3J9F - chains 3 and 7 of the 7 polymer chains in the assembly; structure by electron microscopy, 9.00 A resolution (very low resolution: no residue pairs are listed; an interface is given only as per-side residue counts).

Chain 3:
Protein: Protein VP3
Organism: Human poliovirus 1 Mahoney
UniProtKB: P03300 (POLG_POL1M); residues 1-238 here correspond to UniProt positions 342-579 (UniProt number = residue number + 341)
Chain sequence (238 residues; row label = number of the first residue in the row):
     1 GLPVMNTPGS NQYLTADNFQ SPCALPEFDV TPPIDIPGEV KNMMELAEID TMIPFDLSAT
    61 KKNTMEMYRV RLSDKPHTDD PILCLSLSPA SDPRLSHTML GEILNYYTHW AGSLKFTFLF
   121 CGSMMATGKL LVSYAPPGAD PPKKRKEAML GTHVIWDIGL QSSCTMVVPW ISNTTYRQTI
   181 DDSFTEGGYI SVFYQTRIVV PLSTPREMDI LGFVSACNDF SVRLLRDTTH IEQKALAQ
Unresolved in the structure: 236-238
Differences from the reference sequence: conflict S123 (Phe464 in P03300)
Curated features (UniProtKB/Swiss-Prot):
  - site: Q238 (Cleavage)

Chain 7:
Protein: Poliovirus receptor
Organism: Homo sapiens
UniProtKB: P15151 (PVR_HUMAN); residue numbers follow UniProt; this construct covers 28-143
Chain sequence (116 residues; each row starts with the number of its first residue):
    28 DVVVQAPTQV PGFLGDSVTL PCYLQVPNME VTHVSQLTWA RHGESGSMAV FHQTQGPSYS
    88 ESKRLEFVAA RLGAELRNAS LRMFGLRVED EGNYTCLFVT FPQGSRSVDI WLRVLA
Disulfide bonds: C49-C123
Covalent attachments: N-acetylglucosamine (NAG) linked to N105; glycan linked to N120

Chain 3 / chain 7 interface:
At this resolution (9 A) residue pairs are not listed: 10 residues of chain 3 and 7 of chain 7 lie at the interface.

Summary:
10 residues of chain 3 face 7 of chain 7 across their interface.
Chain 3 is Protein VP3 (Human poliovirus 1 Mahoney) and chain 7 is Poliovirus receptor (Homo sapiens); the
structure, Poliovirus complexed with soluble, deglycosylated poliovirus receptor (Pvr) at 4 degrees C, was
determined by electron microscopy (same publication as 3J8F).
